7MGM - chains C and B of the 3 polymer chains in the assembly; structure by electron microscopy, 3.10 A resolution.

[Chain C (and B)]
Name: Nuclear distribution protein PAC1
Source organism: Saccharomyces cerevisiae
Notes: chain B of this document is another copy of the same molecule, construct and numbering; everything in this record applies to it too
UniProt: P39946 (LIS1_YEAST); residues 1-494 here = UniProt positions 1-494
Sequence (495 residues; each row starts with the number of its first residue; numbering starts at 0):
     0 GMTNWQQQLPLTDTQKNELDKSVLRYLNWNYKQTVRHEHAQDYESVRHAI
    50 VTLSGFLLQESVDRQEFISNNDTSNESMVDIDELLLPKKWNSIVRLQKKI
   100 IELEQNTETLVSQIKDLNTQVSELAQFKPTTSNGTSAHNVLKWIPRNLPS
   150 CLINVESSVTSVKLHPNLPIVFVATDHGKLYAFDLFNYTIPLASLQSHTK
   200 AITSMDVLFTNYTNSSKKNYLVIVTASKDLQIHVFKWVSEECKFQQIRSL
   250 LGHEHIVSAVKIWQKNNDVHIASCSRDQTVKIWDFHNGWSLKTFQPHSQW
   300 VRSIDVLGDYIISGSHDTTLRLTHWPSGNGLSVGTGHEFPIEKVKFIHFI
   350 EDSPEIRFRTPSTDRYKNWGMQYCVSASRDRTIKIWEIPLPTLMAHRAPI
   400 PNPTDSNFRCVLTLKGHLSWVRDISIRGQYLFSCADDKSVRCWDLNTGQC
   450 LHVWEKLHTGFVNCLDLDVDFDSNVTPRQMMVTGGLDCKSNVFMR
Not modelled in the structure: 0-138, 214-215, 352-353, 393-396 (chain B: 0-138, 214-215, 351-354, 393-396, 401-404)
Construct notes: insertion (0)
What the authors report for this chain:
  - self-association interface (contacts with another copy of this molecule): Phe185, Ile189, Arg494

[Chain C / chain B interface]
Contacting residue pairs (16; chain C residue first):
  Val154(C) with Leu167(B)
  Glu155(C) with Leu167(B); Ser238(B)
  His176(C) with Ser238(B); Glu239(B), hydrogen bond (side chain-backbone); Cys241(B)
  Lys178(C) with Asp183(B), salt bridge
  Thr188(C) with Thr475(B); Arg477(B)
  Ile189(C) with Gln478(B); Met479(B), hydrophobic; Arg494(B)
  Pro190(C) with Phe185(B); Arg494(B), hydrogen bond (backbone-side chain)
  Leu191(C) with Arg494(B)
  Ser193(C) with Phe185(B)
Interface residues without a listed pair, chain C (12 interface residues in all): Asn153, Ala192, Cys487
Interface residues without a listed pair, chain B (15 interface residues in all): Asn166, Pro168, Asn186, Glu240

[Summary]
Chain C and chain B form an interface of 12 and 15 residues respectively; the contacts include 2 hydrogen
bonds and 1 salt bridge. Polar pairs include Lys178(C)-Asp183(B), His176(C)-Glu239(B) and Pro190(C)-Arg494(B).
The paper reports a self-association interface involving Phe185(C), Ile189(C) and Arg494(C).
Chain C and chain B are both Nuclear distribution protein PAC1 (Saccharomyces cerevisiae); the structure,
Structure of yeast cytoplasmic dynein with AAA3 Walker B mutation bound to Lis1, was determined by electron
microscopy.
